1ZQ3 - chains A and P of the 3 polymer chains in the assembly; structure by solution NMR.

[Chain A]
Molecule: 13-nt DNA strand
Sequence (13 nucleotides; row label = number of the first residue in the row):
    69 GCTCTAATCC CCG

[Chain P]
Protein: Homeotic bicoid protein
Organism: Drosophila melanogaster
Notes: fragment: Homeodomain (residues 97-163)
UniProt: Q9UAM0 (BCD_DROME); residues 2-68 here correspond to UniProt positions 97-163 (UniProt number = residue number + 95)
Sequence (68 residues; each row starts with the number of its first residue):
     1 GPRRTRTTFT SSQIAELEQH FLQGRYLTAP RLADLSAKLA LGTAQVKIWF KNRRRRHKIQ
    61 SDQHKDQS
Differences from the reference sequence: cloning artifact (1)

[Interface between chain A and chain P]
Pairs across the interface (17; chain A residue first):
  DT73(A) with Arg56(P), phosphate contact
  DA74(A) with Arg4(P), base contact; Asn52(P), sugar contact; Arg56(P), phosphate contact
  DA75(A) with Arg4(P), phosphate contact; Thr5(P), sugar contact; Thr7(P), phosphate contact; Phe9(P), phosphate contact; Gln45(P), phosphate contact; Ile48(P), base contact; Asn52(P), base contact
  DT76(A) with Gly1(P), phosphate contact; Arg3(P), phosphate contact; Arg4(P), phosphate contact; Arg6(P), phosphate contact; Ile48(P), phosphate contact
  DC77(A) with Gly1(P), phosphate contact
Also at the interface, not in a pair above, chain P (13 interface residues in all): Pro2, Lys51

[Overview]
5 residues of chain A and 13 residues of chain P are in contact.
Here chain A is a 13-nt DNA strand and chain P is Homeotic bicoid protein (Drosophila melanogaster). Entry
1ZQ3 (NMR Solution Structure of the Bicoid Homeodomain Bound to the Consensus DNA Binding Site TAATCC) was
determined by solution NMR.
